PDB entry 6OSA | electron microscopy, 3.00 A resolution | chains A and B of the 5 polymer chains in the assembly

== Chain A ==
Name: Guanine nucleotide-binding protein G(i) subunit alpha-1
Source organism: Homo sapiens
UniProtKB: P63096 (GNAI1_HUMAN); residue numbers follow UniProt; this construct covers 1-354
Chain sequence (354 residues; row label = number of the first residue in the row):
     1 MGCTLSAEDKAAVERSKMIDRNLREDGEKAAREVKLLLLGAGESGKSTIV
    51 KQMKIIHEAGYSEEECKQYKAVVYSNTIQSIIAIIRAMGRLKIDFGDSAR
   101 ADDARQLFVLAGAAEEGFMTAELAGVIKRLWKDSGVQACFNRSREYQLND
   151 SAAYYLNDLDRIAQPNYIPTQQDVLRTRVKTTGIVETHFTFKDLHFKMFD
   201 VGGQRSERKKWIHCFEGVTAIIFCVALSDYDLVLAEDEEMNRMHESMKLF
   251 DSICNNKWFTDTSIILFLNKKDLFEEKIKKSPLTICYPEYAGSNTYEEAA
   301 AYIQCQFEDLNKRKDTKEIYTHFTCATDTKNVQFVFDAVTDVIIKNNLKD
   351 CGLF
Disordered / not traced: 1-3, 55-181, 235-240
UniProt features mapped onto this chain:
  - region: Lys35 to Thr48 (G1 motif), Asp173 to Thr181 (G2 motif), Phe196 to Arg205 (G3 motif), Ile265 to Asp272 (G4 motif), Thr324 to Thr329 (G5 motif)
  - binding site (GTP): Glu43 to Thr48, Ser151, Leu175 to Thr181, Asp200 to Gln204, Asn269 to Asp272, Ala326
  - binding site (Mg(2+)): Ser47, Thr181
  - modified residue: Arg178 (ADP-ribosylarginine), Gln204 (Deamidated glutamine), Cys351 (ADP-ribosylcysteine)
  - lipidation: Gly2 (N-myristoyl glycine), Cys3 (S-palmitoyl cysteine)
  - natural variant: Gly40 (G40C: In NEDHISB; G40R: In NEDHISB), Gly45 (G45D: In NEDHISB), Thr48 (T48I: In NEDHISB; T48K: In NEDHISB), Gln52 (Q52P: In NEDHISB), Ser75 (deletion: In NEDHISB; uncertain significance), Gln172 (deletion: In NEDHISB), Asp173 (D173V: In NEDHISB), Glu186 to Phe189 (deletion: In NEDHISB; uncertain significance), Cys224 (C224Y: In NEDHISB), Lys270 (K270N: In NEDHISB; K270R: In NEDHISB), Asp272 (D272G: In NEDHISB), Ala326 (A326P: In NEDHISB), 1 further natural variant entry in UniProt
  - mutagenesis: Gly42 (G42R: Abolishes switch to an activated conformation and dissociation from beta and gamma subunits upon GTP binding. Abolishes interaction with RGS family members), Glu116 (E116L: Enhances interaction (inactive GDP-bound) with RGS14), Gln147 (Q147L: Enhances interaction (inactive GDP-bound) with RGS14), Glu245 (E245L: Enhances interaction (inactive GDP-bound) with RGS14)
Reported in the primary citation:
  - contacts within the chain: His322-Phe334 (pi stacking)

== Chain B ==
Name: Guanine nucleotide-binding protein G(I)/G(S)/G(T) subunit beta-1
Source organism: Homo sapiens
UniProtKB: P62873 (GBB1_HUMAN); residue numbers follow UniProt; this construct covers 2-340
Chain sequence (344 residues; numbered -3 to 340; the number before each row is that of its first residue; numbers below 1 keep their minus sign (Pro-3 is residue -3)):
    -3 PGSSGSELDQLRQEAEQLKNQIRDARKACADATLSQITNNIDPVGRIQMR
    47 TRRTLRGHLAKIYAMHWGTDSRLLVSASQDGKLIIWDSYTTNKVHAIPLR
    97 SSWVMTCAYAPSGNYVACGGLDNICSIYNLKTREGNVRVSRELAGHTGYL
   147 SCCRFLDDNQIVTSSGDTTCALWDIETGQQTTTFTGHTGDVMSLSLAPDT
   197 RLFVSGACDASAKLWDVREGMCRQTFTGHESDINAICFFPNGNAFATGSD
   247 DATCRLFDLRADQELMTYSHDNIICGITSVSFSKSGRLLLAGYDDFNCNV
   297 WDALKADRAGVLAGHDNRVSCLGVTDDGMAVATGSWDSFLKIWN
Disordered / not traced: -3 to 2
Disulfides: Cys121-Cys149
Construct notes: expression tag (-3 to 1)
UniProt features mapped onto this chain:
  - modified residue: Ser2 (N-acetylserine), His266 (Phosphohistidine)
  - natural variant: Leu30 (L30F: In MRD42; uncertain significance), Arg52 (R52G: In MRD42), Gly64 (G64V: In MRD42), Asp76 (D76E: In MRD42; D76G: In MRD42), Gly77 (G77S: In MRD42), Lys78 (K78R: In MRD42), Ile80 (I80N: In MRD42; I80T: In MRD42), His91 (H91R: In MRD42; uncertain significance), Ala92 (A92T: In MRD42), Pro94 (P94S: In MRD42), Leu95 (L95P: In MRD42), Arg96 (R96L: In MRD42), 5 further natural variant entries in UniProt

== How chain A and chain B interact ==
Pairs across the interface (48; chain A residue first):
  Asp9(A) with Asn88(B)
  Ala12(A) with Asn88(B)
  Val13(A) with Asn88(B)
  Arg15(A) with Val90(B), hydrogen bond (side chain-backbone); His91(B)
  Ser16(A) with Asn88(B), hydrogen bond; Lys89(B), hydrogen bond (side chain-backbone)
  Ile19(A) with Lys89(B); Ala92(B), hydrophobic
  Asp20(A) with Lys89(B), salt bridge
  Leu23(A) with Gly53(B); Leu55(B); Lys78(B); Ile80(B), hydrophobic; Lys89(B)
  Asp26(A) with Lys78(B), salt bridge
  Gly27(A) with Leu55(B)
  Thr182(A) with Asn119(B), hydrogen bond
  Gly183(A) with Leu117(B); Asn119(B)
  Ile184(A) with Leu117(B), hydrogen bond (backbone-backbone)
  Glu186(A) with Trp99(B)
  Phe199(A) with Trp99(B)
  Gln204(A) with Leu117(B), hydrogen bond (side chain-backbone); Gly144(B); Tyr145(B), hydrogen bond (side chain-backbone)
  Ser206(A) with Tyr145(B); Gly162(B)
  Glu207(A) with Asp186(B); Cys204(B)
  Lys209(A) with Asp228(B), salt bridge; Asp246(B), salt bridge
  Lys210(A) with Tyr145(B); Met188(B); Cys204(B); Asp228(B), salt bridge; Asn230(B), hydrogen bond
  Trp211(A) with Leu117(B), hydrophobic; Tyr145(B)
  His213(A) with Lys57(B); Tyr59(B), hydrogen bond; Trp332(B)
  Cys214(A) with Tyr59(B); Trp99(B)
  Phe215(A) with Trp99(B), hydrophobic
  Glu216(A) with Lys57(B), hydrogen bond (backbone-side chain)
  Trp258(A) with Arg314(B); Trp332(B), hydrophobic
Other interface residues (no listed pair), chain B (27 interface residues in all): Thr86, Asp118

== Summary ==
26 residues of chain A face 27 of chain B across their interface; the contacts include 10 hydrogen bonds and 5
salt bridges. Polar pairs include Asp20(A)-Lys89(B), Asp26(A)-Lys78(B) and Lys209(A)-Asp228(B). The paper
reports contacts within the chain involving His322(A) and Phe334(A).
Chain A is Guanine nucleotide-binding protein G(i) subunit alpha-1 and chain B is Guanine nucleotide-binding
protein G(I)/G(S)/G(T) subunit beta-1, both from Homo sapiens; the structure, human Neurotensin Receptor 1
(hNTSR1) - Gi1 Protein Complex in non-canonical conformation (NC state), was determined by electron
microscopy, deposited together with 6OS9.
